Entry 4OBO (X-ray diffraction, 2.10 A resolution); this record covers chain A.

Chain A:
Molecule: Mitogen-activated protein kinase kinase kinase kinase 4
From: Homo sapiens
Notes: EC 2.7.11.1; fragment: kinase domain
UniProtKB: O95819 (M4K4_HUMAN); residues 2-328 here = UniProt positions 2-328
Chain sequence (332 residues; row label = number of the first residue in the row; numbering starts at 0):
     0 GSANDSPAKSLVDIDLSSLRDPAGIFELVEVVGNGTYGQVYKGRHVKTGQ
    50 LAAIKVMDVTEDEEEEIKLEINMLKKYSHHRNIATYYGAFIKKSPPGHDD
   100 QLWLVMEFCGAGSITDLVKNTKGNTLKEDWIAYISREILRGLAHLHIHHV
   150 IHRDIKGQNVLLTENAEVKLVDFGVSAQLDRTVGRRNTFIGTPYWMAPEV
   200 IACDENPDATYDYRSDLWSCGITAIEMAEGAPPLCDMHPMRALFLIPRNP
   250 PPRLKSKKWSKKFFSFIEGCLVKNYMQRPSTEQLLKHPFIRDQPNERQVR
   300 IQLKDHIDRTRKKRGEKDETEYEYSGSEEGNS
Unresolved in the structure: 0-15, 60-64, 94-97, 174-184, 311-331
Construct notes: expression tag (0-1, 329-331)
Bound ions: Na+: Ser-77, His-79, Ile-82, Thr-84
Ligand contacts: 6-(3-chlorophenyl)quinazolin-4-amine (2QV): Val-31, Tyr-36, Val-39, Ala-52, Lys-54, Ala-83, Met-105, Glu-106, Phe-107, Cys-108, Leu-160, Val-170, Asp-171

Overview:
Ligands of chain A: 6-(3-chlorophenyl)quinazolin-4-amine. The Na+ site is built by Ser-77, His-79, Ile-82 and
Thr-84.
Chain A is Mitogen-activated protein kinase kinase kinase kinase 4 (Homo sapiens); the structure, MAP4K4 in
complex with inhibitor (compound 22), 6-(3-CHLOROPHENYL)QUINAZOLIN-4-AMINE, was determined by X-ray
diffraction together with 4OBP and 4OBQ from the same study.
